PDB entry 1RBL | X-ray diffraction, 2.20 A resolution | chains A and D of the 16 polymer chains in the assembly

# Chain A (and D)
Protein: Ribulose 1,5 bisphosphate carboxylase/oxygenase (large chain)
Organism: Synechococcus elongatus
Notes: EC 4.1.1.39; chain D of this document is another copy of the same molecule, construct and numbering; everything in this record applies to it too
UniProtKB: P00880 (RBL_SYNP6); residues 9-475 here correspond to UniProt positions 6-472 (UniProt number = residue number - 3)
Chain sequence (467 residues; row label = number of the first residue in the row):
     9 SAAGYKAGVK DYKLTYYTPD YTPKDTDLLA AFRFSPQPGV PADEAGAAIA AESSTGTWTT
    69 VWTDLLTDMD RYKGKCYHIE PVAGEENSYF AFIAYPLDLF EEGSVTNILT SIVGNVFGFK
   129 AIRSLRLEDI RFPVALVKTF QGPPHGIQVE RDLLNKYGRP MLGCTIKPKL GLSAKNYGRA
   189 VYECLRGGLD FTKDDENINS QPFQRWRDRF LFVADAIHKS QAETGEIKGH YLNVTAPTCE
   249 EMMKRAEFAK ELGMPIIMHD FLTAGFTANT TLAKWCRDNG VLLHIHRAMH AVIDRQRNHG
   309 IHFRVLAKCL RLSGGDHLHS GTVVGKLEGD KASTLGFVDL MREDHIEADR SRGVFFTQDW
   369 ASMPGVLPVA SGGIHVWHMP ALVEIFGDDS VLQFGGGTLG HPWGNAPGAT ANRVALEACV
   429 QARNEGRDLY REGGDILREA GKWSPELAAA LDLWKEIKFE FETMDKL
Differences from the reference sequence: conflict Arg41 (Pro38 in P00880), Phe42 (Val39 in P00880), Ala91 (Gln88 in P00880), Ala356 (Arg353 in P00880)
Curated features (UniProtKB/Swiss-Prot):
  - motif: Glu464 to Glu470 (Interacts with RbcX2)
  - active site (Proton acceptor): Lys175, His294
  - binding site (substrate): Asn123, Thr173, Lys177, Arg295, His327, Ser379
  - binding site (Mg(2+)): Lys201, Asp203, Glu204
  - site: Lys334 (Transition state stabilizer)
  - modified residue: Lys201 (N6-carboxylysine)
Covalent attachments: formate (FMT) linked to Lys201
Bound ions: Mg2+: Asp203, Glu204 (together with 2-carboxyarabinitol-1,5-diphosphate, formate)
Small-molecule neighbours:
  - 2-carboxyarabinitol-1,5-diphosphate (CAP), molecule 1: Glu60, Thr65, Trp66, Asn123
  - 2-carboxyarabinitol-1,5-diphosphate (CAP), molecule 2: Thr173, Lys175, Lys177, Asp203, Glu204, His294, Arg295, His298, His327, Gly329, Lys334, Leu335, Ser379, Gly380, Gly381, Gln401, Phe402, Gly403, Gly404

# How chain A and chain D interact
Contacting residue pairs - 17 pairs, chain A then chain D:
  Arg79(A) - Ser370(D)  hydrogen bond
  Leu105(A) - Lys146(D)
  Asp106(A) - Ala369(D)
  Asp106(A) - Ser370(D)  hydrogen bond
  Glu110(A) - Lys146(D)  salt bridge
  Val142(A) - Ala143(D)  hydrophobic
  Ala143(A) - Val142(D)  hydrophobic
  Ala143(A) - Ala143(D)  hydrophobic
  Ala143(A) - Lys146(D)
  Lys146(A) - Leu105(D)
  Lys146(A) - Glu110(D)  salt bridge
  Lys146(A) - Ala143(D)
  Lys146(A) - Thr147(D)
  Thr147(A) - Lys146(D)
  Ala369(A) - Asp106(D)
  Ser370(A) - Arg79(D)
  Ser370(A) - Asp106(D)  hydrogen bond
Also at the interface, not in a pair above, chain A (11 interface residues in all): Thr34
Also at the interface, not in a pair above, chain D (11 interface residues in all): Thr34

# Summary
The chain A/chain D interface involves 11 residues from each chain, with 3 hydrogen bonds and 2 salt bridges.
Among the polar pairs are Glu110(A)-Lys146(D), Arg79(A)-Ser370(D) and Asp106(A)-Ser370(D). Ligands of chain A:
2-carboxyarabinitol-1,5-diphosphate.
Both chains are Ribulose 1,5 bisphosphate carboxylase/oxygenase (large chain) (Synechococcus elongatus). Entry
1RBL (Structure determination and refinement of ribulose 1,5 bisphosphate carboxylase(slash)oxygenase from
synechococcus PCC6301) was determined by X-ray diffraction.
